Entry 2NYM (X-ray diffraction, 3.60 A resolution); this record covers chains C and G of the 4 polymer chains in the assembly.

[Chain C]
Protein: Serine/threonine-protein phosphatase 2A catalytic subunit alpha isoform
Source organism: Homo sapiens
Notes: EC 3.1.3.16
Reference sequence: P67775 (PP2AA_HUMAN); residue numbers follow UniProt; this construct covers 2-294
Amino-acid sequence (293 residues; row label = number of the first residue in the row):
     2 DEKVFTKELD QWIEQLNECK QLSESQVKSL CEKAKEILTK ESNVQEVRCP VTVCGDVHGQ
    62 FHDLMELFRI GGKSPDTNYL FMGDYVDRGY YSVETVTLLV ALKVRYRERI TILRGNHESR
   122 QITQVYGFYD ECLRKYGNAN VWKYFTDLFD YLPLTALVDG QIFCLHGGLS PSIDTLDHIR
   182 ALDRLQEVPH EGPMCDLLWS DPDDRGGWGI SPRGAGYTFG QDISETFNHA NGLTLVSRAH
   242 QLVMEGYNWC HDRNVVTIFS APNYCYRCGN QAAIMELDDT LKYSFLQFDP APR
Curated features (UniProtKB/Swiss-Prot):
  - active site: His118 (Proton donor)
  - binding site (Mn(2+)): Asp57, His59, Asp85, Asn117, His167, His241
  - binding site (Zn(2+)): Asp57, His59, Asp85
  - binding site (Fe(3+)): Asp85, Asn117, His167, His241
  - natural variant: Gly60 (G60V: In HJS3; uncertain significance), Asp88 (D88G: In HJS3), Gln122 (Q122H: In HJS3), Tyr127 (Y127C: In HJS3), Asp131 (D131H: In HJS3), His191 (H191R: In HJS3), Asp223 (D223H: In HJS3; D223V: In HJS3), Tyr265 (Y265C: In HJS3)
  - mutagenesis: Asp85 (D85N: Loss of phosphatase activity)
Metal / ion sites: Mn2+ site 1: Asp57, His59, Asp85; Mn2+ site 2: Asp85, Asn117, His167, His241

[Chain G]
Protein: microcystin LR
Amino-acid sequence (7 residues; numbered 1 to 7; the number before each row is that of its first residue):
     1 ALXRXEX
Modified / non-standard residues: Ala1 (D-alanine; DAL); ACB (3-methyl-beta-D-aspartic acid) at position 3, 1ZN ((2S,3S,4E,6E,8S,9S)-3-amino-9-methoxy-2,6,8-trimethyl-10-phenyldeca-4,6-dienoic acid) at position 5, DAM (N-methyl-alpha-beta-dehydroalanine) at position 7; Glu6 (gamma-D-glutamic acid; FGA)
Covalently attached groups: covalent link Ala1-DAM_7

[How chain C and chain G interact]
Residue-residue contacts (18):
  Arg89(C) - ACB_3(G)  hydrogen bond (side chain-backbone)
  Arg89(C) - Glu6(G)  hydrogen bond (side chain-backbone)
  Asn117(C) - 1ZN_5(G)
  Gln122(C) - 1ZN_5(G)
  Ile123(C) - 1ZN_5(G)
  Tyr127(C) - ACB_3(G)  hydrogen bond (side chain-backbone)
  Tyr127(C) - 1ZN_5(G)
  Val189(C) - 1ZN_5(G)
  Pro190(C) - 1ZN_5(G)
  His191(C) - 1ZN_5(G)
  Trp200(C) - 1ZN_5(G)
  Pro213(C) - Arg4(G)
  Arg214(C) - Arg4(G)  hydrogen bond (side chain-backbone)
  Arg214(C) - 1ZN_5(G)
  Gly215(C) - 1ZN_5(G)
  Tyr265(C) - Glu6(G)  hydrogen bond (side chain-backbone)
  Cys266(C) - Leu2(G)  hydrophobic
  Cys269(C) - DAM_7(G)  covalent bond
Also at the interface, not in a pair above, chain C (21 interface residues in all): His118, Cys196, Ala216, His241, Leu243, Arg268

[Summary]
The interface between chain C and chain G involves 21 residues on one side and 6 on the other; the contacts
include 1 covalent bond and 5 hydrogen bonds. Among the polar pairs are Arg89(C)-ACB_3(G), Arg89(C)-Glu6(G)
and Tyr127(C)-ACB_3(G).
Here chain C is Serine/threonine-protein phosphatase 2A catalytic subunit alpha isoform (Homo sapiens) and
chain G is microcystin LR. Entry 2NYM (Crystal Structure of Protein Phosphatase 2A (PP2A) with C-terminus
truncated catalytic subunit) was determined by X-ray diffraction (same publication as 2NPP and 2NYL).
